Entry 7NL0 (electron microscopy, 3.50 A resolution); this record covers chains G and I of the 10 polymer chains in the assembly.

[Chain G]
Molecule: Histone H2A type 1-B/E
Source organism: Homo sapiens
Reference sequence: P04908 (H2A1B_HUMAN); residues 0-129 here correspond to UniProt positions 1-130 (UniProt number = residue number + 1)
Amino-acid sequence (130 residues; row label = number of the first residue in the row; numbering starts at 0):
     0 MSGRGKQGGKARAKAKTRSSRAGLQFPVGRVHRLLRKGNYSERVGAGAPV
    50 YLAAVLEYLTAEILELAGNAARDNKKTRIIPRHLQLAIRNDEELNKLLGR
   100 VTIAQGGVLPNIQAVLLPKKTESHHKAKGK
Unresolved in the structure: 0-12, 119-129
Swiss-Prot annotation at these positions:
  - modified residue: Ser1 (N-acetylserine), Arg3 (Citrulline), Lys5 (N6-(2-hydroxyisobutyryl)lysine), Lys9 (N6-(2-hydroxyisobutyryl)lysine), Lys13 (N6-(beta-hydroxybutyryl)lysine), Lys36 (N6-(2-hydroxyisobutyryl)lysine), Lys74 (N6-(2-hydroxyisobutyryl)lysine), Lys75 (N6-(2-hydroxyisobutyryl)lysine), Lys95 (N6-(2-hydroxyisobutyryl)lysine), Gln104 (N5-methylglutamine), Lys118 (N6-(2-hydroxyisobutyryl)lysine), Lys119 (N6-crotonyllysine), Thr120 (Phosphothreonine), Lys125 (N6-crotonyllysine)
  - cross-link (Glycyl lysine isopeptide (Lys-Gly)): Lys13 (interchain with G-Cter in ubiquitin), Lys15 (interchain with G-Cter in ubiquitin), Lys119 (interchain with G-Cter in ubiquitin)

[Chain I]
Molecule: 162-nt DNA strand
Sequence (162 nucleotides; row label = number of the first residue in the row; numbers below 1 keep their minus sign (DA-78 is residue -78)):
   -78 AGTGGTATTAACATATCCTCAGTGGTGAGTATTAACATGGAACTTACTCC
   -28 AACAATACAGATGCTGAATAAATGTAGTCTAAGTGAAGGAAGAAGGAAAG
    22 GTGGGAGCTGCCATCACTCAGAATTGTCCAGCAGGGATTGTGCAAGCTTG
    72 TGAATAAAGACA
Unresolved in the structure: -78 to -60, 72-83

[Chain G / chain I interface]
Contacting residue pairs (12):
  Arg29(G) with DC49(I), salt bridge to the phosphate
  Arg42(G) with DC38(I), hydrogen bond to the sugar; DT39(I), phosphate contact
  Val43(G) with DC38(I), sugar contact; DT39(I), hydrogen bond to the phosphate
  Gly44(G) with DC38(I), phosphate contact
  Ala45(G) with DC38(I), hydrogen bond to the phosphate
  Lys75(G) with DA58(I), phosphate contact
  Thr76(G) with DG57(I), hydrogen bond to the phosphate; DA58(I), hydrogen bond to the phosphate
  Arg77(G) with DG57(I), sugar contact; DA58(I), hydrogen bond to the phosphate
Other interface residues (no listed pair), chain G (10 interface residues in all): His31, Glu41
Other interface residues (no listed pair), chain I (6 interface residues in all): DT48

[In short]
Chain G and chain I form an interface of 10 and 6 residues respectively; the contacts include 6 hydrogen bonds
and 1 salt bridge. Polar pairs include Arg42(G)-DC38(I), Val43(G)-DT39(I) and Ala45(G)-DC38(I).
Here chain G is Histone H2A type 1-B/E (Homo sapiens) and chain I is a 162-nt DNA strand. Entry 7NL0 (Cryo-EM
structure of the Lin28B nucleosome core particle) was determined by electron microscopy.
